PDB entry 8QSG | X-ray diffraction, 2.00 A resolution | chains A and J of the 4 polymer chains in the assembly

[Chain A (and J)]
Name: 14-3-3 protein sigma
From: Homo sapiens
Notes: chain J of this document is another copy of the same molecule, construct and numbering; everything in this record applies to it too
Reference sequence: P31947 (1433S_HUMAN); numbering as in UniProt (aligned over 1-231)
Sequence (236 residues; each row starts with the number of its first residue; numbers below 1 keep their minus sign (Gly-4 is residue -4)):
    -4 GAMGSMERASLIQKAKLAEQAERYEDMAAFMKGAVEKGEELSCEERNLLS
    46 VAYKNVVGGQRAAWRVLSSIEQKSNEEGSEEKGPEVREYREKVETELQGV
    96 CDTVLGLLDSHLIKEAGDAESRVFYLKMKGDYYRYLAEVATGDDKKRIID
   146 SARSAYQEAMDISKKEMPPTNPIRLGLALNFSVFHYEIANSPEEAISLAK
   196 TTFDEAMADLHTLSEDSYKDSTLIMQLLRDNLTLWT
Not modelled in the structure: -4, 70-77 (chain J: fully traced)
Differences from the reference sequence: expression tag (-4 to 0)
Glycans and other covalent adducts: compound WQ9 linked to Cys38
Ion coordination: Mg2+ near Glu89 (its only coordinating residue here)
Ligand contacts: WQ9 (1-[(5R)-2-(4-bromanyl-3-fluoranyl-phenyl)sulfonyl-2,7-diazaspiro[4.4]nonan-7-yl]-2-chloranyl-ethanone): Arg41, Asn42, Ser45, Glu115, Phe119, Lys122, Pro167, Ile168, Asp215, Leu218, Ile219
Curated features (UniProtKB/Swiss-Prot):
  - site (Interaction with phosphoserine on interacting protein): Arg56, Arg129
  - modified residue (Phosphoserine): Ser5, Ser74

[Chain A / chain J interface]
Residue-residue contacts (33; chain A residue first):
  Ser5(A) with Glu80(J), hydrogen bond
  Lys9(A) with Glu80(J); Glu83(J), salt bridge
  Leu12(A) with Ile65(J), hydrophobic; Val81(J), hydrophobic; Tyr84(J), hydrophobic
  Ala13(A) with Tyr84(J)
  Gln15(A) with Val61(J); Ile65(J)
  Ala16(A) with Ala58(J)
  Arg18(A) with Ala58(J); Tyr84(J); Glu91(J), salt bridge
  Asp21(A) with Tyr84(J), hydrogen bond; Lys87(J)
  Phe25(A) with Tyr84(J), hydrophobic
  Ala58(A) with Ala16(J); Arg18(J)
  Val61(A) with Gln15(J)
  Ile65(A) with Leu12(J), hydrophobic; Gln15(J)
  Glu80(A) with Ser5(J), hydrogen bond; Gln8(J); Lys9(J)
  Val81(A) with Leu12(J), hydrophobic
  Glu83(A) with Lys9(J), salt bridge
  Tyr84(A) with Leu12(J), hydrophobic; Ala13(J); Arg18(J); Asp21(J), hydrogen bond; Phe25(J), hydrophobic
  Lys87(A) with Asp21(J), salt bridge
  Glu91(A) with Arg18(J), salt bridge
Also at the interface, not in a pair above, chain A (22 interface residues in all): Gln8, Gln55, Leu62, Val88
Also at the interface, not in a pair above, chain J (22 interface residues in all): Gln55, Leu62, Val88

[Summary]
The chain A/chain J interface involves 22 residues from each chain; the contacts include 4 hydrogen bonds and
5 salt bridges. Among the polar pairs are Lys9(A)-Glu83(J), Arg18(A)-Glu91(J) and Lys87(A)-Asp21(J). Compound
WQ9 is covalently linked to Cys38(A).
Both chains are 14-3-3 protein sigma (Homo sapiens). Entry 8QSG (Ternary structure of 14-3-3s, BRAF
phosphopeptide (pS365) and compound 86 (1124384)) was determined by X-ray diffraction.
